Entry 7LMA (electron microscopy, 3.30 A resolution); this record covers chains D and F of the 8 polymer chains in the assembly.

Chain D:
Protein: Telomerase holoenzyme Teb1 subunit
Organism: Tetrahymena thermophila
UniProtKB: D2CVN6 (D2CVN6_TETTH); residue numbers follow UniProt; this construct covers 1-701
Sequence (701 residues; each row starts with the number of its first residue):
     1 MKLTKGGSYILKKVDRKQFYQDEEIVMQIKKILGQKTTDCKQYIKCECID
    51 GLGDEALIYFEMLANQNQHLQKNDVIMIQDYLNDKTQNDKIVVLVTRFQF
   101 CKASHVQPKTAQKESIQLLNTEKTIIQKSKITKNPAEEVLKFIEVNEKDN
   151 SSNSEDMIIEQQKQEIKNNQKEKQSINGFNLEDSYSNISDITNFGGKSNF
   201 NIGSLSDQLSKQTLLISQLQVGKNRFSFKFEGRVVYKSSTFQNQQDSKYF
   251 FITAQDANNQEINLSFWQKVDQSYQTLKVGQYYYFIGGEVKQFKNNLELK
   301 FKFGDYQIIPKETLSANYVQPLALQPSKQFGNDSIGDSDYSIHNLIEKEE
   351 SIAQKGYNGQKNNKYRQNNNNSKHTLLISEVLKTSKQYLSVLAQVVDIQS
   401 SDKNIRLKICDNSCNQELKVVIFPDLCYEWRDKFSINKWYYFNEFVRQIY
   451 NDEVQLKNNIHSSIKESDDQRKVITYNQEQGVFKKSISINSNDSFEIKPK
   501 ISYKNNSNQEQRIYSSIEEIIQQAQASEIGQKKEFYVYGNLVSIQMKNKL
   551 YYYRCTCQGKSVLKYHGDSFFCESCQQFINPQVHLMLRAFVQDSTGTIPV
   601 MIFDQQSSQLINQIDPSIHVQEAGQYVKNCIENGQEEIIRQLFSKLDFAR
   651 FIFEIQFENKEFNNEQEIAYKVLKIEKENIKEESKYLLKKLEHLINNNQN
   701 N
Not modelled in the structure: 1-510, 698-701
Metal / ion sites: Zn2+: Cys555, Cys557, Cys572, Cys575
From the paper describing this entry:
  - binding site for telomere DNA: Phe603, Lys660, Glu667

Chain F:
Protein: Telomerase holoenzyme Teb3 subunit
Organism: Tetrahymena thermophila
UniProtKB: A0A0U8UFF4 (A0A0U8UFF4_TETTH); residues 1-121 here = UniProt positions 1-121
Sequence (121 residues; each row starts with the number of its first residue):
     1 MDAEQEQVMYPRILFEQMAQFRGKKVTVVGNVCNEDQNDSLVIEFGPTGL
    51 NQHVVIDNYRRVDLNNTTKFVEIRGVVLNQNIVSCEELTEFEQKDPFDFD
   101 TYSKLIHLSQSDKLSSLFTDQ
Not modelled in the structure: 1-4, 36-39, 47-51

Chain D / chain F interface:
Residue-residue contacts (5; chain D residue first):
  Ser684(D) with Thr101(F)
  Lys685(D) with Asp98(F), salt bridge
  Leu688(D) with Lys104(F)
  Leu691(D) with Leu108(F), hydrophobic
  Glu692(D) with Leu108(F)
Also at the interface, not in a pair above, chain D (7 interface residues in all): Lys681, Ile695

Overview:
Chain D and chain F form an interface of 7 and 4 residues respectively, with 1 salt bridge. Its one
salt-bridged contact is Lys685(D)-Asp98(F). The Zn2+ site is built by Cys555(D), Cys557(D), Cys572(D) and
Cys575(D). The paper reports a binding site for telomere DNA at Phe603(D), Lys660(D) and Glu667(D).
Chain D is Telomerase holoenzyme Teb1 subunit and chain F is Telomerase holoenzyme Teb3 subunit, both from
Tetrahymena thermophila; the structure, Tetrahymena telomerase T3D2 structure at 3.3 Angstrom, was determined
by electron microscopy together with 7LMB from the same study.
